Entry 8E31 (electron microscopy, 14.00 A resolution (very low resolution: no residue pairs are listed; an interface is given only as per-side residue counts)); this record covers chains B and C of the 3 polymer chains in the assembly.

== Chain B ==
Protein: Genome polyprotein
Source organism: Enterovirus A71
Reference sequence: W8XW39 (W8XW39_HE71); aligned to UniProt positions 85-310 over residues 7-235 (the alignment contains insertions or deletions, so no single offset holds)
Amino-acid sequence (226 residues; numbered 7 to 235; 3 numbers in that range are skipped by the numbering (no residue carries them; nothing is unmodelled there); the number before each row is that of its first residue):
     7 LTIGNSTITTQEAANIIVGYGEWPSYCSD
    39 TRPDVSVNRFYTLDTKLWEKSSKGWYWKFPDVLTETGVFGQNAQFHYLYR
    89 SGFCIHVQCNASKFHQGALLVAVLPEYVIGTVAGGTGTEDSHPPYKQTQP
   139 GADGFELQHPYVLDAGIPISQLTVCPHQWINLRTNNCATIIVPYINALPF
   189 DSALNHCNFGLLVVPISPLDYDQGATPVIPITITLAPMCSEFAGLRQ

== Chain C ==
Protein: VP3
Source organism: Enterovirus A71
Reference sequence: W8XW58 (W8XW58_HE71); aligned to UniProt positions 324-540 over residues 1-223 (the alignment contains insertions or deletions, so no single offset holds)
Amino-acid sequence (217 residues; numbered 1 to 223; 6 numbers in that range are skipped by the numbering (no residue carries them; nothing is unmodelled there); the number before each row is that of its first residue):
     1 GFPTELKPGTNQFLTTDDGVSAPILPNFHPTPCIHIPGEVRNLLELCQVE
    51 TILEVNNVPTNATSLMERLRFPVSAQAGKGELCAVFRADPGRSGPWQSTL
   101 LGQLCGYYTQWSGSLEVTFMFTGSFMATGKMLIAYTPPGGPLPKDRATAM
   151 LGTHVIWDFGLQSSVTLVIP
   177 TTGLVSIWYQTNYVVPIGAPNTAYIIALAAAQKNFTMQLCKDASDIL
Construct notes: conflict Q214 (Lys550 in W8XW58)

== How chain B and chain C interact ==
At this resolution (14 A) residue pairs are not listed: 20 residues of chain B and 19 of chain C lie at the interface.

== In short ==
20 residues of chain B and 19 residues of chain C are in contact.
Chain B is Genome polyprotein and chain C is VP3, both from Enterovirus A71; the structure, Purification of
Enterovirus A71, strain 4643, WT capsid, was determined by electron microscopy together with 8E2X, 8E2Y, 8E38,
8E39, 8E3A, 8E3B and 8E3C from the same study.
